Entry 4PRP (X-ray diffraction, 2.50 A resolution); this record covers chains A and B of the 5 polymer chains in the assembly.

Chain A:
Molecule: MHC class I antigen
Organism: Homo sapiens
Reference sequence: C5MK56 (C5MK56_HUMAN); residues 1-276 here correspond to UniProt positions 25-300 (UniProt number = residue number + 24)
Sequence (276 residues; row label = number of the first residue in the row):
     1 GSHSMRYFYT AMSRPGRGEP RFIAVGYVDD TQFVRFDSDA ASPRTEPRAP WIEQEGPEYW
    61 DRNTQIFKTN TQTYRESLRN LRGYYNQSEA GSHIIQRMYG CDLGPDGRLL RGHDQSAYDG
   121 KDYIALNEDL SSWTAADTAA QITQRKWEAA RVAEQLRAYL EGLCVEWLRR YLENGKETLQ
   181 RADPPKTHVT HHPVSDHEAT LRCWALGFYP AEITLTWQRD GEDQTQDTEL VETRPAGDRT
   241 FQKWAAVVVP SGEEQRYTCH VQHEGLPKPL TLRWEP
Disulfides: Cys101-Cys164

Chain B:
Molecule: Beta-2-microglobulin
Organism: Homo sapiens
Reference sequence: P61769 (B2MG_HUMAN); residues 1-99 here correspond to UniProt positions 21-119 (UniProt number = residue number + 20)
Sequence (99 residues; each row starts with the number of its first residue):
     1 IQRTPKIQVY SRHPAENGKS NFLNCYVSGF HPSDIEVDLL KNGERIEKVE HSDLSFSKDW
    61 SFYLLYYTEF TPTEKDEYAC RVNHVTLSQP KIVKWDRDM
Disulfides: Cys25-Cys80
UniProt features mapped onto this chain:
  - modified residue: Gln2 (Pyrrolidone carboxylic acid)
  - glycosylation: Ile1 (N-linked (Glc) (glycation) isoleucine), Lys19 (N-linked (Glc) (glycation) lysine), Lys41 (N-linked (Glc) (glycation) lysine), Lys48 (N-linked (Glc) (glycation) lysine), Lys58 (N-linked (Glc) (glycation) lysine), Lys91 (N-linked (Glc) (glycation) lysine), Lys94 (N-linked (Glc) (glycation) lysine)

Chain A / chain B interface:
Residue-residue contacts (48; chain A residue first):
  Phe8(A) - Phe56(B)
  Tyr9(A) - Phe56(B)
  Thr10(A) - Phe56(B)
  Thr10(A) - Phe62(B)
  Met12(A) - Ser33(B)
  Val25(A) - Ser55(B)
  Tyr27(A) - Ser55(B)
  Tyr27(A) - Tyr63(B)  hydrogen bond
  Gln32(A) - Asp53(B)  hydrogen bond (side chain-backbone)
  Arg35(A) - Asp53(B)
  Arg48(A) - Asp53(B)  salt bridge
  Ile94(A) - His31(B)
  Ile94(A) - Phe62(B)  hydrophobic
  Gln96(A) - His31(B)  hydrogen bond
  Gln96(A) - Phe56(B)
  Gln96(A) - Trp60(B)  hydrogen bond (side chain-backbone)
  Gln96(A) - Phe62(B)
  Arg97(A) - Phe56(B)
  Met98(A) - Lys58(B)
  Met98(A) - Trp60(B)  hydrophobic
  Gln115(A) - Trp60(B)
  Ser116(A) - Trp60(B)
  Ala117(A) - Trp60(B)  hydrophobic
  Gly120(A) - Arg3(B)  hydrogen bond (backbone-side chain)
  Gly120(A) - His31(B)
  Gly120(A) - Trp60(B)
  Asp122(A) - Trp60(B)  hydrogen bond
  Thr190(A) - Met99(B)  hydrogen bond (side chain-backbone)
  His192(A) - Asp98(B)  salt bridge
  His192(A) - Met99(B)  hydrogen bond (side chain-backbone)
  Arg202(A) - Met99(B)  hydrogen bond (side chain-backbone)
  Trp204(A) - Met99(B)  hydrogen bond (side chain-backbone)
  Val231(A) - Gln8(B)
  Glu232(A) - Gln8(B)  hydrogen bond (backbone-side chain)
  Glu232(A) - Tyr26(B)
  Glu232(A) - Ser28(B)  hydrogen bond
  Thr233(A) - Tyr26(B)
  Arg234(A) - Gln8(B)  hydrogen bond
  Arg234(A) - Tyr10(B)
  Pro235(A) - Tyr10(B)  hydrogen bond (backbone-side chain)
  Pro235(A) - Tyr26(B)
  Ala236(A) - Arg12(B)
  Ala236(A) - Asn24(B)  hydrogen bond (backbone-side chain)
  Asp238(A) - Arg12(B)
  Asp238(A) - His13(B)  salt bridge
  Gln242(A) - Tyr10(B)
  Gln242(A) - Ser11(B)
  Gln242(A) - Arg12(B)
Also at the interface, not in a pair above, chain A (33 interface residues in all): Asp119, Leu206, Gly237
Also at the interface, not in a pair above, chain B (26 interface residues in all): Lys6, Pro14, Leu54, Ser57, Asp59, Leu65

Summary:
Chain A and chain B form an interface of 33 and 26 residues respectively; the contacts include 15 hydrogen
bonds and 3 salt bridges. Polar contacts include Arg48(A)-Asp53(B), His192(A)-Asp98(B) and Asp238(A)-His13(B).
Chain A is MHC class I antigen and chain B is Beta-2-microglobulin, both from Homo sapiens; the structure,
Crystal structure of TK3 TCR-HLA-B*35:01-HPVG-Q5 complex, was determined by X-ray diffraction (same
publication as 4PR5, 4PRA, 4PRB, 4PRD, 4PRE, 4PRH, 4PRI and 4PRN).
